Entry 6YNX (electron microscopy, 2.50 A resolution); this record covers chains I and L of the 41 polymer chains in the assembly.

[Chain I]
Protein: subunit i/j
Organism: Tetrahymena thermophila
UniProt: I7LZW2 (I7LZW2_TETTS); numbering as in UniProt (aligned over 1-209)
Amino-acid sequence (209 residues; row label = number of the first residue in the row):
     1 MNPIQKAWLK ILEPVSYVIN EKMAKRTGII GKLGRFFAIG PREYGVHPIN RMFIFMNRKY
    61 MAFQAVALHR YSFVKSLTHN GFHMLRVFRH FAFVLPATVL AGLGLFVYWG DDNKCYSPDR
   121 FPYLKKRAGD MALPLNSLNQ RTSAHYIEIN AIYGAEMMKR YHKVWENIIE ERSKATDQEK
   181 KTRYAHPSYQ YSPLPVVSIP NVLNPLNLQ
Residues lining bound ligands:
  - 1,2-diacyl-sn-glycero-3-phosphocholine (PC1), molecule 1: L77, T78, H79
  - 1,2-diacyl-sn-glycero-3-phosphocholine (PC1), molecule 2: T78, N80, G81
  - Ubiquinone-8 (UQ8): I4, I49, F53, M56, N57, Y60, M61, Q64, G102, L103, F106

[Chain L]
Protein: ATPTT6
Organism: Tetrahymena thermophila
UniProt: I7MCQ6 (I7MCQ6_TETTS); numbering as in UniProt (aligned over 1-247)
Amino-acid sequence (247 residues; row label = number of the first residue in the row):
     1 MPVKEGQAKL WFSTKEEADA YDDKMISNIE LKSQDYEDEN FSPVFNRKTQ EYFLEPSEKF
    61 KSDFAELLRP LRSLSFNQVV DRYVLIPPNH TFYRNWTYEK FLGGFGLSYL ILRELPLRNF
   121 YARVFVMYAF AAKVLDHLGN PFPFSGHGQI VAAADRWNHW DVRCYDNVMK ALKYIRIPTV
   181 QNNIPEATRW YGRQPGHLLR ADTYWIPNLV SQRFAKHQPA HWDGTQNMPI FRLADPKHKD
   241 SYMVQFR
Unresolved in the structure: 1
Residues lining bound ligands: Ubiquinone-8 (UQ8): G106, L107, L110

[Interface between chain I and chain L]
Pairs across the interface (85; chain I residue first):
  N2(I) - E114(L)  hydrogen bond
  I4(I) - E114(L)
  Q5(I) - E114(L)  hydrogen bond
  Q5(I) - P116(L)
  W8(I) - I111(L)  hydrogen bond (side chain-backbone)
  W8(I) - E114(L)
  W8(I) - L115(L)
  W8(I) - P116(L)  hydrophobic
  L9(I) - P116(L)  hydrophobic
  F36(I) - N119(L)
  F36(I) - Y121(L)
  F36(I) - A122(L)
  F37(I) - L117(L)
  F37(I) - A122(L)  hydrophobic
  A38(I) - L117(L)
  A38(I) - R118(L)  hydrogen bond (backbone-backbone)
  I39(I) - P116(L)
  G40(I) - P116(L)  hydrogen bond (backbone-backbone)
  G40(I) - R118(L)
  P41(I) - R118(L)  hydrogen bond (backbone-side chain)
  R42(I) - R113(L)  hydrogen bond (side chain-backbone)
  R42(I) - E114(L)
  R42(I) - L115(L)  hydrogen bond (side chain-backbone)
  R42(I) - L117(L)
  R42(I) - R123(L)
  E43(I) - R118(L)  hydrogen bond (backbone-backbone)
  E43(I) - N119(L)
  E43(I) - F120(L)  hydrogen bond (side chain-backbone)
  E43(I) - R123(L)  hydrogen bond (backbone-side chain)
  Y44(I) - R123(L)  hydrogen bond (backbone-side chain)
  G45(I) - R123(L)
  H47(I) - R113(L)
  H47(I) - E114(L)  salt bridge
  N50(I) - R113(L)
  Y123(I) - D161(L)  hydrogen bond
  L124(I) - Y165(L)  hydrophobic
  L124(I) - V168(L)  hydrophobic
  R127(I) - H159(L)  hydrogen bond (backbone-side chain)
  R127(I) - D161(L)  salt bridge
  R127(I) - V162(L)
  R127(I) - L172(L)
  A128(I) - L172(L)
  D130(I) - H147(L)  salt bridge
  M131(I) - A171(L)
  L133(I) - N167(L)
  L133(I) - A171(L)  hydrophobic
  P134(I) - N167(L)
  L135(I) - F246(L)  hydrophobic
  N136(I) - Y191(L)  hydrogen bond (side chain-backbone)
  N136(I) - G192(L)
  N136(I) - Q194(L)  hydrogen bond (side chain-backbone)
  N136(I) - G196(L)
  S137(I) - Y165(L)
  S137(I) - N167(L)  hydrogen bond
  L138(I) - Y165(L)
  N139(I) - P195(L)
  N139(I) - G196(L)
  N139(I) - H197(L)
  Q140(I) - Y165(L)
  Q140(I) - D166(L)  hydrogen bond (backbone-backbone)
  Q140(I) - Y191(L)
  R141(I) - C164(L)
  R141(I) - Y165(L)
  R141(I) - D166(L)
  T142(I) - C164(L)  hydrogen bond (backbone-backbone)
  T142(I) - D166(L)  hydrogen bond
  I147(I) - R163(L)
  I147(I) - C164(L)  hydrophobic
  I152(I) - L85(L)  hydrophobic
  A155(I) - V80(L)  hydrophobic
  A155(I) - V84(L)  hydrophobic
  A155(I) - L85(L)  hydrophobic
  E156(I) - L85(L)
  M158(I) - F76(L)  hydrophobic
  K159(I) - F76(L)
  K159(I) - N77(L)
  K159(I) - V80(L)
  K159(I) - D81(L)  salt bridge
  K159(I) - L85(L)
  H162(I) - F76(L)
  L206(I) - L68(L)  hydrophobic
  N207(I) - R72(L)
  L208(I) - L71(L)  hydrophobic
  Q209(I) - R72(L)
  Q209(I) - L74(L)
Also at the interface, not in a pair above, chain I (50 interface residues in all): L12, I49, P118, R120, G129, A144
Also at the interface, not in a pair above, chain L (47 interface residues in all): S75, F125, R193, L199, Q226, A234

[Summary]
Chain I and chain L form an interface of 50 and 47 residues respectively; the contacts include 20 hydrogen
bonds and 4 salt bridges. Polar pairs include H47(I)-E114(L), R127(I)-D161(L) and D130(I)-H147(L).
Ubiquinone-8 is bound between chain I and chain L. Bound to chain I: 1,2-diacyl-sn-glycero-3-phosphocholine.
Chain I is subunit i/j and chain L is ATPTT6, both from Tetrahymena thermophila; the structure, Cryo-EM
structure of Tetrahymena thermophila mitochondrial ATP synthase - Fo-subcomplex, was determined by electron
microscopy, deposited together with 6YNV, 6YNW, 6YNY, 6YNZ and 6YO0.
